Entry 5GAO (electron microscopy, 4.20 A resolution (low resolution: residue-level contacts below are approximate; hydrogen-bond / salt-bridge calls are withheld)); this record covers chains B and V of the 11 polymer chains in the assembly.

== Chain B ==
Name: Pre-mRNA-splicing helicase BRR2
Organism: Saccharomyces cerevisiae
Notes: EC 3.6.4.13
UniProt: P32639 (BRR2_YEAST); residue numbers follow UniProt; this construct covers 1-2163
Sequence (2163 residues; numbered 1 to 2163; the number before each row is that of its first residue):
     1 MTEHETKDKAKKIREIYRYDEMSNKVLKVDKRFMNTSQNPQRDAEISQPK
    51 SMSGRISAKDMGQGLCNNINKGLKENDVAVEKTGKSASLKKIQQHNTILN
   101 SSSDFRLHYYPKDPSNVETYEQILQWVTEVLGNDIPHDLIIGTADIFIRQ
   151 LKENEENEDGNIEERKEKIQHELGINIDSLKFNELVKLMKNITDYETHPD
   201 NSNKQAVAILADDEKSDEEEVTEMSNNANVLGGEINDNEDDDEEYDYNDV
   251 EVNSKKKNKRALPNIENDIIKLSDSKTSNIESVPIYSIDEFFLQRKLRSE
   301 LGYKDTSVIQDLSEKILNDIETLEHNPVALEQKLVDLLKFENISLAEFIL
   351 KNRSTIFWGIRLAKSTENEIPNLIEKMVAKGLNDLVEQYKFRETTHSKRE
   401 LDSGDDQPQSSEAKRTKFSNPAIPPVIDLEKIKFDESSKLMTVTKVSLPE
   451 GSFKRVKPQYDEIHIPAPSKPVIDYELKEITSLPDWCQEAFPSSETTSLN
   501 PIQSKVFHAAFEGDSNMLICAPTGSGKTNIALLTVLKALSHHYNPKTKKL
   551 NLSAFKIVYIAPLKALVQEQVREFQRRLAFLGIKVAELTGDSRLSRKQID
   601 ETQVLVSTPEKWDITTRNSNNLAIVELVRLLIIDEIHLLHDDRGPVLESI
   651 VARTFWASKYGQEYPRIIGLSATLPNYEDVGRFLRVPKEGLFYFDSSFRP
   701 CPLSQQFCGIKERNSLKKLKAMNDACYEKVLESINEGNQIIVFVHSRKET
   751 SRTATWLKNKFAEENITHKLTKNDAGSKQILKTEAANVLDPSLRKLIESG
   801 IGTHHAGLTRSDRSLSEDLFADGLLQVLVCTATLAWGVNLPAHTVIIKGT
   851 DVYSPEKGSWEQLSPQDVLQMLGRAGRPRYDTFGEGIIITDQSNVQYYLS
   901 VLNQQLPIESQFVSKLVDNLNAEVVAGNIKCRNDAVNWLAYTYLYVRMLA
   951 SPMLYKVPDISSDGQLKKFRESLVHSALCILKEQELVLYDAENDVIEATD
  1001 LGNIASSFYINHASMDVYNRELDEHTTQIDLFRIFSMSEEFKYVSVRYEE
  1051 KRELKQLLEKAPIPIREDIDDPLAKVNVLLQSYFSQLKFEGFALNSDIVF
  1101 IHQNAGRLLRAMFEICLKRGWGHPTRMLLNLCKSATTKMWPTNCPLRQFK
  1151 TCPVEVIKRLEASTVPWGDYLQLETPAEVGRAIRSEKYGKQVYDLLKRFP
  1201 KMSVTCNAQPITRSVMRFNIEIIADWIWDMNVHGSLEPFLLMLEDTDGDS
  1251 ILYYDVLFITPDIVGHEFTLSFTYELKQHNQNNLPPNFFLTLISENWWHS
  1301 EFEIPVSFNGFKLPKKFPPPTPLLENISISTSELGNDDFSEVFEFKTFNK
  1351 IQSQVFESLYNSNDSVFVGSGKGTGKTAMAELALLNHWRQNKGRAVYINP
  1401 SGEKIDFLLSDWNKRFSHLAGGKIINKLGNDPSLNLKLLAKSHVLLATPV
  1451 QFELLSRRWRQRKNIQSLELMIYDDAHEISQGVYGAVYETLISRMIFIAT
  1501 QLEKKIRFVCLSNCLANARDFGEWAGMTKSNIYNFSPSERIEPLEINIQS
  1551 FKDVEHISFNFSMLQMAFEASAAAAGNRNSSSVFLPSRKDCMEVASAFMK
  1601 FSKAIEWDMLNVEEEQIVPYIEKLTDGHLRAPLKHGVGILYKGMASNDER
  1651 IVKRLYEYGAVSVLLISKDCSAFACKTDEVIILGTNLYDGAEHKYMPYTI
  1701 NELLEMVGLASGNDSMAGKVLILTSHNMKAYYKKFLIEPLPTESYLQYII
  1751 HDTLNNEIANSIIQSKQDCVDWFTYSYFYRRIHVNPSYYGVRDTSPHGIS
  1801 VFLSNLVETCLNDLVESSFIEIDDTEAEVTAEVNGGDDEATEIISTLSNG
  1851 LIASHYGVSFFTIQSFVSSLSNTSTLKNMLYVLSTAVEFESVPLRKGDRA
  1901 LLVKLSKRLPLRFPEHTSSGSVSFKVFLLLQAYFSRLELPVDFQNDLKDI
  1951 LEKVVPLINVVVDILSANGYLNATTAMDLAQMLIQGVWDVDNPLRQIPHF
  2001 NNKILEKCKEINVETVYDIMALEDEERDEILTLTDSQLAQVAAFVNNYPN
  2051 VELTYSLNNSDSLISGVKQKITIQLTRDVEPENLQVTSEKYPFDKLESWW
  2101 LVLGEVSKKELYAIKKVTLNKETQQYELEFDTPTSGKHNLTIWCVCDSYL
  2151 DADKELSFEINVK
Disordered / not traced: 1-438, 1826-1840

== Chain V ==
Molecule: Saccharomyces cerevisiae strain UOA_M2 chromosome 5 sequence
Organism: Saccharomyces cerevisiae
Sequence (96 nucleotides; row label = number of the first residue in the row):
    65 GAAAUUUAAUUAUAAACCAGACCGUCUCCUCAUGGUCAAUUCGGUGUUCG
   115 CUUUUGAAUACUUCAAGACUAUGUAGGGAAUUUUUGGAAUACCUUU
Disordered / not traced: 65-72, 105-127, 153-160

== How chain B and chain V interact ==
Contacting residue pairs (91; chain B residue first):
  Pro562(B) with A79(V)
  Leu563(B) with A78(V); A79(V)
  Lys564(B) with A79(V); A80(V)
  Asp591(B) with C82(V)
  Ser592(B) with C82(V); A83(V)
  Arg593(B) with C82(V); A83(V)
  Leu594(B) with A83(V); G84(V)
  Ser595(B) with A83(V); G84(V)
  Arg596(B) with C81(V); C82(V)
  Lys597(B) with G84(V); A85(V)
  Gln598(B) with G84(V)
  Thr608(B) with A79(V)
  Glu610(B) with A79(V); A80(V)
  Lys611(B) with A80(V)
  Ile614(B) with C81(V)
  Asn618(B) with C82(V)
  Arg643(B) with A78(V); A79(V)
  Leu716(B) with A73(V)
  His745(B) with A76(V)
  Ser746(B) with U75(V); A76(V)
  Arg747(B) with A76(V); U77(V)
  Lys748(B) with U74(V); U75(V)
  Arg752(B) with U74(V)
  Thr831(B) with A76(V); U77(V)
  Ala832(B) with A76(V); U77(V)
  Thr833(B) with U77(V); A78(V)
  Trp836(B) with A78(V)
  Tyr853(B) with U75(V)
  Pro855(B) with A76(V)
  Ser1007(B) with C81(V)
  Phe1008(B) with C81(V)
  Tyr1009(B) with A80(V)
  Tyr1043(B) with U77(V)
  Ser1045(B) with U75(V)
  Val1046(B) with U75(V)
  Arg1047(B) with U75(V); A76(V)
  Phe1100(B) with A78(V); A79(V); A80(V)
  Gln1103(B) with A79(V); A80(V)
  Asn1104(B) with A80(V)
  Gly1106(B) with C81(V)
  Arg1107(B) with A80(V); C81(V)
  Arg1110(B) with C81(V); C82(V)
  Thr1151(B) with A135(V)
  Pro1176(B) with G98(V)
  Ala1177(B) with G99(V)
  Glu1186(B) with G99(V)
  Lys1187(B) with G99(V); U100(V); C133(V); U134(V)
  Tyr1188(B) with U134(V)
  Lys1190(B) with G98(V); G99(V); U134(V)
  Gln1191(B) with U134(V); A135(V)
  Asp1194(B) with A135(V); U136(V)
  Arg1198(B) with U136(V); G137(V)
  Met1230(B) with U89(V)
  Asn1231(B) with U89(V)
  Ser1235(B) with C87(V); U89(V)
  Leu1236(B) with A83(V); G84(V)
  Phe1258(B) with A83(V)
  Tyr1688(B) with C86(V)
  Gly1897(B) with C86(V)
Also at the interface, not in a pair above, chain B (68 interface residues in all): Ala565, Ala806, Gly837, Asp867, Glu1040, Tyr1048, Lys1896, Arg1899, Ala1900
Also at the interface, not in a pair above, chain V (26 interface residues in all): G88, C90

== Summary ==
68 residues of chain B and 26 residues of chain V are in contact.
Chain B is Pre-mRNA-splicing helicase BRR2 and chain V is Saccharomyces cerevisiae strain UOA_M2 chromosome 5
sequence, both from Saccharomyces cerevisiae; the structure, Head region of the yeast spliceosomal U4/U6.U5
tri-snRNP, was determined by electron microscopy together with 5GAM, 5GAN and 5GAP from the same study.
